9HJU - chains A and L of the 11 polymer chains in the assembly; structure by electron microscopy, 3.16 A resolution.

[Chain A]
Molecule: E3 ubiquitin-protein ligase ZFP91
Source organism: Homo sapiens
Notes: EC 2.3.2.27
UniProt: Q96JP5 (ZFP91_HUMAN); residues -289 to 280 here correspond to UniProt positions 1-570 (UniProt number = residue number + 290)
Chain sequence (570 residues; numbered -289 to 280; the number before each row is that of its first residue; numbers below 1 keep their minus sign (Met-289 is residue -289)):
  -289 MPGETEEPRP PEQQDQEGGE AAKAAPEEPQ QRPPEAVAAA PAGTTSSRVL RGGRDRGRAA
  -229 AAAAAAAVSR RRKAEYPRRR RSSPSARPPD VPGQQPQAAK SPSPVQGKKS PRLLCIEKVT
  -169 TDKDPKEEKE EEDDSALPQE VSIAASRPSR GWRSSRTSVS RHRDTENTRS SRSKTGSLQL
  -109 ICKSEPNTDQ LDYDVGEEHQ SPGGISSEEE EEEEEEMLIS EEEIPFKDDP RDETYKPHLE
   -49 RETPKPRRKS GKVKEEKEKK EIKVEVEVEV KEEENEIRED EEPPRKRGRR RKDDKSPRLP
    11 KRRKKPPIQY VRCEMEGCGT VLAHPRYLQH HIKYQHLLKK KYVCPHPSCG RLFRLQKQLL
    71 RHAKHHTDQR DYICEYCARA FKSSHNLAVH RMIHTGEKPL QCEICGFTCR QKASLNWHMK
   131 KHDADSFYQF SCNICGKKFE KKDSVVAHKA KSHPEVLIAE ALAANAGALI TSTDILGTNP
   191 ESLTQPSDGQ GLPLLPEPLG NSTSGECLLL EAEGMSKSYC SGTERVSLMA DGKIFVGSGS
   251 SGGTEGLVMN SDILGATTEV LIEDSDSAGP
Not modelled in the structure: -289 to 13, 168-280
Bound ions: Zn2+ site 1: Cys23, Cys28, His41, His46; Zn2+ site 2: Cys54, Cys59, His72, His76; Zn2+ site 3: Cys84, Cys87, His100, His104; Zn2+ site 4: Cys112, Cys115, His128, His132; Zn2+ site 5: Cys142, Cys145, His158, His163
UniProt features mapped onto this chain:
  - zinc finger: Val21 to His46 (C2H2-type 1), Tyr52 to His76 (C2H2-type 2), Tyr82 to His104 (C2H2-type 3), Leu110 to His132 (C2H2-type 4), Phe140 to His163 (C2H2-type 5)
  - region: Leu48 to Asp78 (Interaction with MAP3K14/NIK)
  - modified residue (Phosphoserine): Ser-207, Ser-187

[Chain L]
Molecule: 31-nt DNA strand
Sequence (31 nucleotides; row label = number of the first residue in the row):
     1 GGAGGGGGGT GCTCTTAAAG GGGCAGGTCG C

[How chain A and chain L interact]
Pairs across the interface (24; chain A residue first):
  Gln39(A) - DG6(L)  phosphate contact
  His40(A) - DG9(L)  base contact
  Lys43(A) - DG7(L)  salt bridge to the phosphate
  Lys43(A) - DG8(L)  salt bridge to the phosphate
  Tyr44(A) - DG8(L)  base contact
  Lys67(A) - DT10(L)  base contact
  Ser94(A) - DC12(L)  phosphate contact
  His95(A) - DT13(L)  base contact
  His95(A) - DC14(L)  base contact
  Gln121(A) - DT16(L)  hydrogen bond to the base
  Lys122(A) - DT15(L)  salt bridge to the phosphate
  Lys122(A) - DT16(L)  salt bridge to the phosphate
  Ala123(A) - DA17(L)  base contact
  Asn126(A) - DT16(L)  hydrogen bond to the phosphate
  Lys147(A) - DA17(L)  phosphate contact
  Phe149(A) - DT16(L)  phosphate contact
  Ser154(A) - DT15(L)  hydrogen bond to the phosphate
  Ser154(A) - DT16(L)  hydrogen bond to the phosphate
  Ala157(A) - DT16(L)  sugar contact
  His158(A) - DT16(L)  phosphate contact
  His158(A) - DA17(L)  salt bridge to the phosphate
  Lys161(A) - DT16(L)  base contact
  Lys161(A) - DA17(L)  sugar contact
  Ser162(A) - DA17(L)  sugar contact
Also at the interface, not in a pair above, chain A (22 interface residues in all): Gln66, Leu70, Arg71, Lys151

[Summary]
The interface between chain A and chain L involves 22 residues on one side and 11 on the other; the contacts
include 4 hydrogen bonds and 5 salt bridges. Polar pairs include Gln121(A)-DT16(L), Asn126(A)-DT16(L) and
Ser154(A)-DT15(L).
Here chain A is E3 ubiquitin-protein ligase ZFP91 (Homo sapiens) and chain L is a 31-nt DNA strand. Entry 9HJU
(Structure of 2x Zincore (SEPHS1:QRICH1) binding to ZFP91 on DNA) was determined by electron microscopy,
deposited together with 9HJT.
